PDB entry 9E0N | electron microscopy, 3.24 A resolution | chains A and X of the 55 polymer chains in the assembly

[Chain A]
Molecule: 23S rRNA
From: Mycolicibacterium smegmatis
Sequence (3120 nucleotides; each row starts with the number of its first residue):
     1 UAAGUGUUUAAGGGCGCAUGGUGGAUGCCUUGGCACUGGGAGCCGAUGAA
    51 GGACGUAGGAGGCUGCGAUAAGCCUCGGGGAGCUGUCAACCGAGCGUUGA
   101 UCCGAGGAUGUCCGAAUGGGGAAACCCGGCACGAGUGAUGUCGUGUCACC
   151 AGGCGCUGAAUAUAUAGGCGUCUGGGGGGAACGCGGGGAAGUGAAACAUC
   201 UCAGUACCCGUAGGAAGAGAAAACAAAAUGUGAUUCCGUGAGUAGUGGCG
   251 AGCGAAAGCGGAGGAUGGCUAAACCGUAUGCAUGUGAUACCGGGUAGGGG
   301 UUGUGUGUGCGGGGUUGUGGGACCUAUCUUUCCGGCUCUACCUGGCUGGA
   351 GGGCAGUGAGAAAAUGUUGUGGUUAGCGGAAAUGGCUUGGGAUGGCCUGC
   401 CGUAGACGGUGAGAGCCCGGUACGUGAAAACCCGACGUCUGUCUUGAUGG
   451 UGUUCCCGAGUAGCAGCGGGCCCGUGGAAUCUGCUGUGAAUCUGCCGGGA
   501 CCACCCGGUAAGCCUGAAUACUUCCCAGUGACCGAUAGCGGAUUAGUACC
   551 GUGAGGGAAUGGUGAAAAGUACCCCGGGAGGGGAGUGAAAGAGUACCUGA
   601 AACCGUGCGCUUACAAUCCGUCAGAGCCCUCGACGUGUCGUGGGGUGAUG
   651 GCGUGCCUUUUGAAGAAUGAGCCUGCGAGUCAGGGACAUGUCGCGAGGUU
   701 AACCCGGGUGGGGUAGCCGCAGCGAAAGCGAGUCUGAAUAGGGCGUAUCC
   751 ACACAAGAGUGUGUGGUGUAGUGGUGUGUUCUGGACCCGAAGCGGAGUGA
   801 UCUACCCAUGGCCAGGGUGAAGCGCGGGUAAGACCGCGUGGAGGCCCGAA
   851 CCCACUUAGGUUGAAGACUGAGGGGAUGAGCUGUGGGUAGGGGUGAAAGG
   901 CCAAUCAAACUCCGUGAUAGCUGGUUCUCCCCGAAAUGCAUUUAGGUGCA
   951 GCGUCGCAUGUUUCUUGCCGGAGGUAGAGCUACUGGAUGGCCGAUGGGCC
  1001 CCACAGGGUUACUGACGUCAGCCAAACUCCGAAUGCCGGUAAGUCCAAGA
  1051 GUGCGGCAGUGAGACGGCGGGGGAUAAGCUCCGUGCGUCGAGAGGGAAAC
  1101 AGCCCAGAUCGCCGGCUAAGGCCCCUAAGCGUGUGCUAAGUGGAAAAGGA
  1151 UGUGCAGUCGCGAAGACAACCAGGAGGUUGGCUUAGAAGCAGCCACCCUU
  1201 GAAAGAGUGCGUAAUAGCUCACUGGUCAAGUGAUUGUGCGCCGAUAAUGU
  1251 AGCGGGGCUCAAGCACACCGCCGAAGCCGCGGCAGCCAACGUGUUGGCUG
  1301 GGUAGGGGAGCGUCCUGCAUCCGGUGAAGCCGCCGAGUGAUCGAGUGGUG
  1351 GAGGGUGUGGGAGUGAGAAUGCAGGCAUGAGUAGCGAUUAGGCAAGUGAG
  1401 AACCUUGCCCGCCGAAAGACCAAGGGUUCCUGGGCCAGGCCAGUCCGCCC
  1451 AGGGUGAGUCGGGACCUAAGGCGAGGCCGACAGGCGUAGUCGAUGGACAA
  1501 CGGGUUGAUAUUCCCGUACCCGUGUAUGUGCGUCCAUGAUGAAUCAGCGG
  1551 UACUAACCAUCCAAAACCACCGUGACCGCACCUUUCGGGGUGUGGCGUUG
  1601 GUGGGGCUGCAUGGGACCUUCGUUGGUAGUAGUCAAGCGAUGGGGUGACG
  1651 CAGGAAGGUAGCCGUACCGGUCAGUGGUAAUACCGGGGUAAGCCUGUAGG
  1701 GAGUCAGAUAGGUAAAUCCGUCUGGCAUAUAUCCUGAGAGGUGAUGCAUA
  1751 GCCGAGUGAGGCGAAUUCGGUGAUCCUAUGCUGCCGAGAAAAGCCUCUAG
  1801 CGAGGACAUACACGGCCCGUACCCCAAACCAACACAGGUGGUCAGGUAGA
  1851 GAAUACUAAGGCGUACGAGUGAACUAUGGUUAAGGAACUCGGCAAAAUGC
  1901 CCCCGUAACUUCGGGAGAAGGGGGACCCACAUGGCGUGUAAGCCUUUACG
  1951 GCCCAAGCGUGAGUGGGUGGCACAAACCAGUGAGAAGCGACUGUUUACUA
  2001 AAAACACAGGUCCGUGCGAAGUCGCAAGACGAUGUAUACGGACUGACGCC
  2051 UGCCCGGUGCUGGAAGGUUAAGAGGACCCGUUAACUCCCUUUGGGGGUGA
  2101 AGCGGAGAAUUUAAGCCCCAGUAAACGGCGGUGGUAACUAUAACCAUCCU
  2151 AAGGUAGCGAAAUUCCUUGUCGGGUAAGUUCCGACCUGCACGAAUGGCGU
  2201 AACGACUUCUCAACUGUCUCAACCAUAGACUCGGCGAAAUUGCACUACGA
  2251 GUAAAGAUGCUCGUUACGCGCGGCAGGACGAAAAGACCCCGGGACCUUCA
  2301 CUACAACUUGGUAUUGGUGCUCGAUACGGUUUGUGUAGGAUAGGUGGGAG
  2351 ACUGUGAAGCUCACACGCCAGUGUGGGUGGAGUCGUUGUUGAAAUACCAC
  2401 UCUGAUCGUAUUGGGCCUCUAACCUCGGACCGUAUAUCCGGUUCAGGGAC
  2451 AGUGCCUGGUGGGUAGUUUAACUGGGGCGGUUGCCUCCUAAAAUGUAACG
  2501 GAGGCGCCCAAAGGUUCCCUCAACCUGGACGGCAAUCAGGUGUUGAGUGU
  2551 AAGUGCACAAGGGAGCUUGACUGCGAGACGGACAUGUCGAGCAGGGACGA
  2601 AAGUCGGGACUAGUGAUCCGGCACCUCUGAGUGGAAGGGGUGUCGCUCAA
  2651 CGGAUAAAAGGUACCCCGGGGAUAACAGGCUGAUCUUCCCCAAGAGUCCA
  2701 UAUCGACGGGAUGGUUUGGCACCUCGAUGUCGGCUCGUCGCAUCCUGGGG
  2751 CUGGAGCAGGUCCCAAGGGUUGGGCUGUUCGCCCAUUAAAGCGGCACGCG
  2801 AGCUGGGUUUAGAACGUCGUGAGACAGUUCGGUCUCUAUCCGCCGCGCGC
  2851 GUCAGAAGCUUGAGGAAACCUGUCCCUAGUACGAGAGGACCGGGACGGAC
  2901 GAACCUCUGGUAUACCAGUUGUCCCACCAGGGGCACGGCUGGAUAGCCAC
  2951 GUUCGGACAGGAUAACCGCUGAAAGCAUCUAAGCGGGAAACCUCUUCCAA
  3001 GACCAGGCUUCUCACCCUCUAGGAGGGAUAAGGCCCCCCGCAGACCACGG
  3051 GAUUGAUAGACCAGACCUGGAAGCCUAGUAAUAGGUGCAGGGAACUGGCA
  3101 CUAACCGGCCGAAAACUUAC
Not modelled in the structure: 1, 340-344, 634-637, 1004-1005, 1756-1757, 1946-1948, 3120
Ion coordination: Mg2+ site 1 near U117 (its only coordinating residue here); Mg2+ site 2: A194, A196, C197; Mg2+ site 3: G217, G219; Mg2+ site 4 near G541 (its only coordinating residue here); Mg2+ site 5 near A666 (its only coordinating residue here); Mg2+ site 6: U668, A2727; Mg2+ site 7: C845, C846, A876; Mg2+ site 8 near A876 (its only coordinating residue here); Mg2+ site 9: G933, G1302; Mg2+ site 10 near U937 (its only coordinating residue here); Mg2+ site 11 near G946 (its only coordinating residue here); Mg2+ site 12 near G977 (its only coordinating residue here); 41 more Mg2+ sites not listed
From the paper describing this entry:
  - conformationally variable residues (loop rearrangement): A2136 to U2139

[Chain X]
Name: Large ribosomal subunit protein bL27
From: Mycolicibacterium smegmatis
UniProt: A0R150 (RL27_MYCS2); residues 1-88 here = UniProt positions 1-88
Sequence (88 residues; numbered 1 to 88; the number before each row is that of its first residue):
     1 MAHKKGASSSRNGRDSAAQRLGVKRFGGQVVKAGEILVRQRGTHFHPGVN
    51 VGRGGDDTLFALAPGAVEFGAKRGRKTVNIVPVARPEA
Not modelled in the structure: 1-4, 87-88

[Chain A / chain X interface]
Residue-residue contacts - 94 pairs, chain A then chain X:
  G757(A) - Arg85(X)  sugar contact
  A758(A) - Ala33(X)  base contact
  A758(A) - Leu62(X)  base contact
  G759(A) - Lys32(X)  base contact
  G759(A) - Ala33(X)  hydrogen bond to the base
  G759(A) - Pro64(X)  base contact
  G970(A) - Gly27(X)  hydrogen bond to the base
  G971(A) - Phe26(X)  base contact
  G971(A) - Gly27(X)  sugar contact
  G971(A) - Phe69(X)  sugar contact
  A972(A) - Phe26(X)  base contact
  A972(A) - Phe45(X)  sugar contact
  A972(A) - Phe69(X)  sugar contact
  A972(A) - Lys76(X)  phosphate contact
  G973(A) - His44(X)  salt bridge to the phosphate
  G973(A) - Phe45(X)  phosphate contact
  G973(A) - Lys76(X)  salt bridge to the phosphate
  C1037(A) - Phe26(X)  base contact
  C1037(A) - Gln29(X)  hydrogen bond to the sugar
  G1038(A) - Gly28(X)  hydrogen bond to the sugar
  G1038(A) - Gln29(X)  sugar contact
  G2479(A) - Ser8(X)  hydrogen bond to the base
  G2479(A) - Ser9(X)  base contact
  G2480(A) - Ser9(X)  sugar contact
  C2484(A) - Arg14(X)  base contact
  C2485(A) - Arg14(X)  base contact
  C2485(A) - Asp15(X)  base contact
  C2485(A) - Ser16(X)  phosphate contact
  C2485(A) - Ala17(X)  phosphate contact
  C2485(A) - Gln19(X)  phosphate contact
  U2486(A) - Asp15(X)  base contact
  U2486(A) - Gln19(X)  phosphate contact
  C2487(A) - Asp15(X)  hydrogen bond to the base
  C2488(A) - Asp15(X)  hydrogen bond to the base
  U2494(A) - Arg20(X)  sugar contact
  U2494(A) - Leu21(X)  sugar contact
  G2495(A) - Ala18(X)  phosphate contact
  G2495(A) - Gln19(X)  phosphate contact
  G2495(A) - Arg20(X)  sugar contact
  U2496(A) - Ala18(X)  phosphate contact
  C2499(A) - Ser10(X)  hydrogen bond to the sugar
  G2501(A) - Ser10(X)  phosphate contact
  G2501(A) - Asn12(X)  hydrogen bond to the phosphate
  A2502(A) - Asn12(X)  hydrogen bond to the phosphate
  G2503(A) - Arg11(X)  salt bridge to the phosphate
  G2503(A) - Arg14(X)  hydrogen bond to the base
  G2504(A) - Arg14(X)  base contact
  G2553(A) - Arg41(X)  base contact
  U2554(A) - Arg41(X)  hydrogen bond to the sugar
  U2554(A) - Gly42(X)  hydrogen bond to the base
  G2555(A) - Thr43(X)  hydrogen bond to the sugar
  G2555(A) - His44(X)  salt bridge to the phosphate
  G2555(A) - His46(X)  phosphate contact
  C2556(A) - His46(X)  salt bridge to the phosphate
  C2556(A) - Arg75(X)  phosphate contact
  A2557(A) - Arg75(X)  salt bridge to the phosphate
  C2558(A) - Arg73(X)  hydrogen bond to the base
  C2558(A) - Arg75(X)  hydrogen bond to the base
  A2560(A) - Thr43(X)  hydrogen bond to the base
  A2560(A) - His46(X)  base contact
  A2560(A) - Arg53(X)  base contact
  A2576(A) - Ala33(X)  base contact
  A2576(A) - Gly34(X)  base contact
  G2577(A) - Lys32(X)  sugar contact
  G2577(A) - Ala33(X)  hydrogen bond to the sugar
  G2577(A) - Gly34(X)  hydrogen bond to the base
  G2577(A) - Glu35(X)  sugar contact
  A2578(A) - Arg25(X)  phosphate contact
  A2578(A) - Lys32(X)  salt bridge to the phosphate
  A2578(A) - Glu35(X)  hydrogen bond to the sugar
  A2578(A) - Ile36(X)  hydrogen bond to the sugar
  C2579(A) - Arg20(X)  sugar contact
  C2579(A) - Lys24(X)  hydrogen bond to the phosphate
  C2579(A) - Arg25(X)  salt bridge to the phosphate
  C2579(A) - Arg39(X)  hydrogen bond to the base
  G2580(A) - Arg20(X)  sugar contact
  G2580(A) - Lys24(X)  salt bridge to the phosphate
  G2581(A) - Arg20(X)  salt bridge to the phosphate
  G2586(A) - Arg39(X)  base contact
  U2587(A) - Arg39(X)  hydrogen bond to the base
  C2588(A) - Ile36(X)  base contact
  C2588(A) - Arg39(X)  hydrogen bond to the sugar
  C2588(A) - Gly54(X)  phosphate contact
  C2588(A) - Gly55(X)  hydrogen bond to the phosphate
  C2588(A) - Thr58(X)  sugar contact
  G2589(A) - Gly54(X)  phosphate contact
  G2589(A) - Gly55(X)  hydrogen bond to the phosphate
  G2589(A) - Phe60(X)  sugar contact
  A2590(A) - Phe60(X)  sugar contact
  A2590(A) - Leu62(X)  sugar contact
  C2610(A) - Arg41(X)  base contact
  C2610(A) - Asp56(X)  sugar contact
  U2611(A) - Gln19(X)  sugar contact
  U2611(A) - Arg41(X)  hydrogen bond to the sugar
Interface residues without a listed pair, chain A (48 interface residues in all): C2478, U2489, A2609, G2719
Interface residues without a listed pair, chain X (49 interface residues in all): Lys5, Gly6, Val23, Val31, Asp57

[Summary]
48 residues of chain A face 49 of chain X across their interface, with 28 hydrogen bonds and 10 salt bridges.
Among the polar pairs are G759(A)-Ala33(X), G970(A)-Gly27(X) and G2479(A)-Ser8(X). The Mg2+ site 2 is built by
A194(A), A196(A) and C197(A). G217(A) and G219(A) coordinate Mg2+ site 3. The paper reports conformational
variability at A2136(A).
Here chain A is 23S rRNA and chain X is Large ribosomal subunit protein bL27, both from Mycolicibacterium
smegmatis. Entry 9E0N (M. smegmatis unmethylated 70S ribosome structure) was determined by electron
microscopy.
